7ELM - chains A and J of the 22 polymer chains in the assembly; structure by electron microscopy, 2.88 A resolution.

# Chain A
Molecule: Type I-F CRISPR-associated protein Csy1
From: Pseudomonas aeruginosa
UniProtKB: A0A3A8DDU9 (A0A3A8DDU9_PSEAI); residue numbers follow UniProt; this construct covers 1-434
Sequence (434 residues; row label = number of the first residue in the row):
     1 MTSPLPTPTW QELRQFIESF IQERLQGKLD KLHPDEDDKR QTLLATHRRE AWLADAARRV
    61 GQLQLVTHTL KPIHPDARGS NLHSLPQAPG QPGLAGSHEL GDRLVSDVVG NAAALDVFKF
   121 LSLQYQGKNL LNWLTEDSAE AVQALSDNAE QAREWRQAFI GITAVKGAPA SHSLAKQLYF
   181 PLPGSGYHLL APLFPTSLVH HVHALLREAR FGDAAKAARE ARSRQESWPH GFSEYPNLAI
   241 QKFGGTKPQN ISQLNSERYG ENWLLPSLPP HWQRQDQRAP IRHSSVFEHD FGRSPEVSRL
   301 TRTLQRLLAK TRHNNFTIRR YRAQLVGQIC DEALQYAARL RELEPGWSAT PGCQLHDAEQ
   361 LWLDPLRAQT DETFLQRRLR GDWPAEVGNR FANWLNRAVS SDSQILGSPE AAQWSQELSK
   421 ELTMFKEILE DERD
Unresolved in the structure: 1-10, 271-277
From the paper describing this entry:
  - mutagenesis - K247E, K247E/N250D, N250D: decreased binding to dsDNASP
  - mutagenesis - K247E, N250D: decreased binding to dsDNANS
  - mutagenesis - K247E: abolished binding to 15-bp dsDNASP

# Chain J
Molecule: 60-nt RNA strand
From: Pseudomonas aeruginosa
Sequence (60 nucleotides; each row starts with the number of its first residue):
     1 CUAAGAAAUU CACGGCGGGC UUGAUGUCCG CGUCUACCUG GUUCACUGCC GUGUAGGCAG

# Chain A / chain J interface
Pairs across the interface (16; chain A residue first):
  Ser173(A) - A4(J)  hydrogen bond to the base
  Ser173(A) - G5(J)  hydrogen bond to the base
  Lys176(A) - A3(J)  phosphate contact
  Lys176(A) - A4(J)  salt bridge to the phosphate
  Lys176(A) - G5(J)  hydrogen bond to the base
  Lys176(A) - A6(J)  base contact
  Gln177(A) - A4(J)  base contact
  Leu178(A) - U2(J)  phosphate contact
  Leu178(A) - A3(J)  sugar contact
  Leu178(A) - A4(J)  sugar contact
  Tyr179(A) - C1(J)  stacking on the base
  Tyr179(A) - U2(J)  hydrogen bond to the phosphate
  Pro181(A) - C1(J)  phosphate contact
  Tyr187(A) - C1(J)  base contact
  Leu193(A) - A3(J)  hydrogen bond to the base
  Pro195(A) - A3(J)  base contact
Also at the interface, not in a pair above, chain A (14 interface residues in all): Leu174, Ala175, Phe180, Pro192, Phe194

# In short
14 residues of chain A face 6 of chain J across their interface; the contacts include 5 hydrogen bonds, 1 salt
bridge and 1 aromatic stacking contact. Polar contacts include Ser173(A)-A4(J), Ser173(A)-G5(J) and
Lys176(A)-G5(J). The paper reports that K247E, K247E/N250D and N250D of chain A reduce binding to dsDNASP;
K247E and N250D of chain A reduce binding to dsDNANS.
Here chain A is Type I-F CRISPR-associated protein Csy1 and chain J is a 60-nt RNA strand, both from
Pseudomonas aeruginosa. Entry 7ELM (Structure of Csy-AcrIF24) was determined by electron microscopy (same
publication as 7ELN and 7WE6).
